PDB entry 8DHL | X-ray diffraction, 2.30 A resolution | chains A and B

# Chain A (and B)
Name: Glycosyl hydrolase family 2, sugar binding domain protein
Source organism: Tannerella forsythia
Notes: chain B of this document is another copy of the same molecule, construct and numbering; everything in this record applies to it too
Reference sequence: G8UKC1 (G8UKC1_TANFA); numbering as in UniProt (aligned over 21-885)
Amino-acid sequence (889 residues; row label = number of the first residue in the row; numbers below 1 keep their minus sign (Met-3 is residue -3)):
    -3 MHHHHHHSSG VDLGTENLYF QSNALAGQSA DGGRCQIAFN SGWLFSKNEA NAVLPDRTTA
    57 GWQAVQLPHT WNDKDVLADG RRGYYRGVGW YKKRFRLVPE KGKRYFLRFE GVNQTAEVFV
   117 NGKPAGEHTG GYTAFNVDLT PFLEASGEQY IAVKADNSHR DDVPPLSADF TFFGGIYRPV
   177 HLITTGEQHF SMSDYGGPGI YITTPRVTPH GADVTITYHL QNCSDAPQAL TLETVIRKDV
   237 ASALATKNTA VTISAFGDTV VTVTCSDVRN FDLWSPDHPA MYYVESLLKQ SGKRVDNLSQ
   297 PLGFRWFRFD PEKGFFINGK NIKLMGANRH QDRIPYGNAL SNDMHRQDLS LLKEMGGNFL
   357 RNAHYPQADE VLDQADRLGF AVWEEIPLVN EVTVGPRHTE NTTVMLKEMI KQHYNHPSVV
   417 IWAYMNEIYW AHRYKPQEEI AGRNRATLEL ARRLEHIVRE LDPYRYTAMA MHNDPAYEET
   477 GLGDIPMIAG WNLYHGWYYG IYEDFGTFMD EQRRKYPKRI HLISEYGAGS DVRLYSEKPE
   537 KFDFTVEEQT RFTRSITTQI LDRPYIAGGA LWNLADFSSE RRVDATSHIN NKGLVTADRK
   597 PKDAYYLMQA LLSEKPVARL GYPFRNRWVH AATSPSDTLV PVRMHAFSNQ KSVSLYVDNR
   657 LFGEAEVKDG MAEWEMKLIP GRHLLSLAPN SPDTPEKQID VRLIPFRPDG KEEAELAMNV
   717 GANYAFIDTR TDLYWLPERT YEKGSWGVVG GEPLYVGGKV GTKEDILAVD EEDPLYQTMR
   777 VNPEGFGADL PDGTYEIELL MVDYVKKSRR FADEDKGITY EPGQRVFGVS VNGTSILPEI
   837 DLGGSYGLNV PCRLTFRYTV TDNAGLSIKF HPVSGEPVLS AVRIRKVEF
Disordered / not traced: -3 to 27, 73-78, 577-585, 708-711, 802-813 (chain B: -3 to 28, 708-711)
Differences from the reference sequence: initiating methionine (-3); expression tag (-2 to 20); conflict Thr180 (Ala in G8UKC1), Ser346 (Arg in G8UKC1), Asp365 (Thr in G8UKC1)
Bound ions: Ca2+ site 1: Glu692 (shared with Glu692(B) of chain B); Na+: Asn715, Val716, Leu771, Thr774, Ser876; Ca2+ site 2: Ile762, Val765, Asp769

# How chain A and chain B interact
Residue-residue contacts (101):
  Cys31(A) - Ile832(B)
  Gln32(A) - Phe852(B)
  Ile33(A) - Leu833(B)  hydrophobic
  Ile33(A) - Thr851(B)
  Ile33(A) - Phe852(B)  hydrophobic
  Ala34(A) - Thr851(B)  hydrogen bond (backbone-backbone)
  Ser37(A) - Tyr842(B)
  Ser37(A) - Pro847(B)
  Ser37(A) - Cys848(B)
  Ser37(A) - Arg849(B)  hydrogen bond (side chain-backbone)
  Gly38(A) - Tyr842(B)
  Leu40(A) - Ile814(B)  hydrophobic
  Leu40(A) - Tyr816(B)
  Thr55(A) - Gly813(B)
  Thr55(A) - Ile814(B)  hydrogen bond (side chain-backbone)
  Thr55(A) - Tyr816(B)
  Gln59(A) - Gly76(B)
  Ala60(A) - Ala764(B)
  Val61(A) - Ala764(B)
  Gln62(A) - Ala764(B)
  Gln62(A) - Val765(B)
  Gln62(A) - Tyr772(B)
  Gln62(A) - Pro847(B)
  Gln62(A) - Arg849(B)
  Arg90(A) - Tyr816(B)  hydrogen bond
  Arg90(A) - Ser841(B)
  Phe91(A) - Ser841(B)
  Arg92(A) - Ser841(B)
  Val236(A) - Thr855(B)
  Tyr279(A) - Glu884(B)
  Tyr279(A) - Phe885(B)  hydrophobic
  Ser295(A) - Phe885(B)
  Pro297(A) - Phe885(B)
  Arg329(A) - Arg726(B)  hydrogen bond (side chain-backbone)
  Tyr332(A) - Arg726(B)
  Tyr332(A) - Glu767(B)  hydrogen bond
  Asp339(A) - Thr727(B)
  Asp339(A) - Leu729(B)
  Asp339(A) - Arg879(B)  salt bridge
  Met340(A) - Thr727(B)
  Arg342(A) - Arg879(B)
  Arg342(A) - Arg881(B)
  Gln343(A) - Arg726(B)
  Gln343(A) - Thr727(B)
  Arg373(A) - Glu884(B)
  Asp654(A) - Pro688(B)
  Asn655(A) - Ser687(B)
  Leu680(A) - Pro688(B)
  Leu680(A) - Asp689(B)
  Leu680(A) - Thr690(B)
  Leu680(A) - Pro691(B)  hydrophobic
  Asn686(A) - Asn686(B)
  Ser687(A) - Asn655(B)
  Pro688(A) - Asp654(B)
  Pro688(A) - Leu680(B)
  Asp689(A) - Leu680(B)
  Asp689(A) - Gln694(B)  hydrogen bond (backbone-side chain)
  Pro691(A) - Glu692(B)
  Pro691(A) - Gln694(B)
  Glu692(A) - Pro691(B)
  Glu692(A) - Glu692(B)
  Gln694(A) - Asp689(B)  hydrogen bond (side chain-backbone)
  Gln694(A) - Pro691(B)
  Arg726(A) - Arg329(B)  hydrogen bond (backbone-side chain)
  Arg726(A) - Tyr332(B)
  Arg726(A) - Met340(B)
  Arg726(A) - Gln343(B)
  Thr727(A) - Asp339(B)
  Thr727(A) - Met340(B)
  Thr727(A) - Gln343(B)
  Ala764(A) - Ala60(B)
  Ala764(A) - Val61(B)
  Ala764(A) - Gln62(B)
  Val765(A) - Gln62(B)
  Glu767(A) - Tyr332(B)  hydrogen bond
  Asp788(A) - Val236(B)
  Gly789(A) - Val236(B)
  Ile814(A) - Leu40(B)  hydrophobic
  Ile814(A) - Thr55(B)
  Ile814(A) - Ala60(B)  hydrophobic
  Tyr816(A) - Leu40(B)
  Tyr816(A) - Thr55(B)
  Ser841(A) - Arg90(B)
  Tyr842(A) - Ser37(B)
  Tyr842(A) - Gly38(B)
  Pro847(A) - Ser37(B)
  Pro847(A) - Gln62(B)
  Cys848(A) - Ser37(B)
  Arg849(A) - Ser37(B)  hydrogen bond (backbone-side chain)
  Arg849(A) - Gln62(B)
  Thr851(A) - Ile33(B)
  Thr851(A) - Ala34(B)  hydrogen bond (backbone-backbone)
  Phe852(A) - Gln32(B)
  Arg879(A) - Asp339(B)  salt bridge
  Arg879(A) - Arg342(B)
  Arg881(A) - Arg342(B)
  Glu884(A) - Tyr279(B)
  Phe885(A) - Tyr279(B)  hydrophobic
  Phe885(A) - Ser295(B)
  Phe885(A) - Gln296(B)
  Phe885(A) - Pro297(B)
Also at the interface, not in a pair above, chain A (71 interface residues in all): Ala56, Gln296, Glu366, Thr690, Leu729, Leu763, Tyr772, Thr790, Ile832, Leu833, Glu835, Val846, Leu850, Arg853, Thr855
Also at the interface, not in a pair above, chain B (72 interface residues in all): Cys31, Phe91, Arg92, Glu366, Leu763, Asp788, Gly789, Lys812, Glu835, Asp837, Gly840, Val846, Leu850, Arg853

# In short
The interface between chain A and chain B involves 71 residues on one side and 72 on the other, with 12
hydrogen bonds and 2 salt bridges. Polar pairs include Asp339(A)-Arg879(B), Ser37(A)-Arg849(B) and
Thr55(A)-Ile814(B).
Chain A and chain B are both Glycosyl hydrolase family 2, sugar binding domain protein (Tannerella forsythia);
the structure, Tannerella forsythia beta-glucuronidase (L2), was determined by X-ray diffraction, deposited
together with 8E72, 8DHE, 8DHV and 8DHW.
